PDB entry 6VB2 | X-ray diffraction, 1.41 A resolution | chains A and B of the 3 polymer chains in the assembly

Chain A:
Molecule: MHC class I antigen
From: Homo sapiens
Reference sequence: F4NBQ8 (F4NBQ8_HUMAN); residues 1-276 here correspond to UniProt positions 25-300 (UniProt number = residue number + 24)
Chain sequence (276 residues; row label = number of the first residue in the row):
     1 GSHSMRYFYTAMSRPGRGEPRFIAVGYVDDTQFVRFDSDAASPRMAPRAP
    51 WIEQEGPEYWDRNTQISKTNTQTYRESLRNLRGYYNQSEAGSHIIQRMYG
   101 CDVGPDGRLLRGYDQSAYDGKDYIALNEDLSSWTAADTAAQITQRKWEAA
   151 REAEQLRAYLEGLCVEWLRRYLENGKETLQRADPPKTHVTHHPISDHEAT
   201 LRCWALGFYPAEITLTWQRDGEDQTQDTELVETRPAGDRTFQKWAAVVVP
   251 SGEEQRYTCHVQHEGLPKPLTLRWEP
Disulfide bonds: C101-C164, C203-C259
Bound ions: Na+ near E264 (its only coordinating residue here)

Chain B:
Molecule: Beta-2-microglobulin
From: Homo sapiens
Reference sequence: P61769 (B2MG_HUMAN); residues 2-97 here correspond to UniProt positions 22-117 (UniProt number = residue number + 20)
Chain sequence (96 residues; numbered 2 to 97; the number before each row is that of its first residue):
     2 QRTPKIQVYSRHPAENGKSNFLNCYVSGFHPSDIEVDLLKNGERIEKVEH
    52 SDLSFSKDWSFYLLYYTEFTPTEKDEYACRVNHVTLSQPKIVKWDR
Disulfide bonds: C25-C80
UniProt features mapped onto this chain:
  - modified residue: Q2 (Pyrrolidone carboxylic acid)
  - glycosylation (N-linked (Glc) (glycation) lysine): K19, K41, K48, K58, K91, K94

How chain A and chain B interact:
Residue-residue contacts (49):
  F8(A) with S55(B); F56(B), hydrophobic
  Y9(A) with F56(B)
  T10(A) with F56(B); F62(B)
  M12(A) with S33(B), hydrogen bond; D34(B)
  R17(A) with D34(B), salt bridge
  V25(A) with D53(B); L54(B); S55(B)
  Y27(A) with S55(B); Y63(B), hydrogen bond
  Q32(A) with D53(B), hydrogen bond
  R35(A) with D53(B), salt bridge
  R48(A) with D53(B), salt bridge
  I94(A) with P32(B), hydrophobic; S33(B)
  Q96(A) with H31(B), hydrogen bond; F56(B); W60(B), hydrogen bond (side chain-backbone); F62(B)
  R97(A) with F56(B)
  Q115(A) with W60(B)
  S116(A) with W60(B)
  A117(A) with W60(B), hydrophobic
  D119(A) with H31(B)
  G120(A) with R3(B), hydrogen bond (backbone-side chain); H31(B); W60(B)
  D122(A) with W60(B), hydrogen bond
  V231(A) with Q8(B)
  E232(A) with K6(B), salt bridge; Q8(B), hydrogen bond (backbone-side chain); Y26(B), hydrogen bond; S28(B), hydrogen bond
  R234(A) with Q8(B), hydrogen bond; Y10(B); Y26(B)
  P235(A) with Y10(B), hydrogen bond (backbone-side chain); N24(B); Y26(B)
  A236(A) with R12(B), hydrogen bond (backbone-side chain); N24(B), hydrogen bond (backbone-side chain)
  G237(A) with R12(B), hydrogen bond (backbone-side chain)
  D238(A) with R12(B)
  Q242(A) with Y10(B); S11(B), hydrogen bond (side chain-backbone); R12(B), hydrogen bond (side chain-backbone)
Other interface residues (no listed pair), chain A (30 interface residues in all): I23, M98, T233
Other interface residues (no listed pair), chain B (23 interface residues in all): H13, D59, L65

In short:
30 residues of chain A face 23 of chain B across their interface, with 17 hydrogen bonds and 4 salt bridges.
Polar contacts include R17(A)-D34(B), R35(A)-D53(B) and R48(A)-D53(B).
Here chain A is MHC class I antigen and chain B is Beta-2-microglobulin, both from Homo sapiens. Entry 6VB2
(HLA-B*15:02 complexed with a synthetic peptide) was determined by X-ray diffraction.
